6KW5 - chains S and B of the 28 polymer chains in the assembly; structure by electron microscopy, 10.13 A resolution (very low resolution: no residue pairs are listed; an interface is given only as per-side residue counts).

Chain S:
Protein: Histone H4
From: Xenopus laevis
UniProt: P62799 (H4_XENLA); residues 0-102 here correspond to UniProt positions 1-103 (UniProt number = residue number + 1)
Amino-acid sequence (103 residues; each row starts with the number of its first residue; numbering starts at 0):
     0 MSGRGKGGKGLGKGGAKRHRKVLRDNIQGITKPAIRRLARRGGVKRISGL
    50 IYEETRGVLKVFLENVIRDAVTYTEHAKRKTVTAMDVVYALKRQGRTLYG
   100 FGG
Disordered / not traced: 0-19, 102
UniProt features mapped onto this chain:
  - DNA-binding region: Lys-16 to Lys-20
  - modified residue: Ser-1 (N-acetylserine), Arg-3 (Asymmetric dimethylarginine), Lys-5 (N6-(2-hydroxyisobutyryl)lysine), Lys-8 (N6-(2-hydroxyisobutyryl)lysine), Lys-12 (N6-(2-hydroxyisobutyryl)lysine), Lys-16 (N6-(2-hydroxyisobutyryl)lysine), Lys-20 (N6,N6,N6-trimethyllysine), Lys-31 (N6-(2-hydroxyisobutyryl)lysine), Lys-44 (N6-(2-hydroxyisobutyryl)lysine), Ser-47 (Phosphoserine), Tyr-51 (Phosphotyrosine), Lys-59 (N6-(2-hydroxyisobutyryl)lysine), Lys-77 (N6-(2-hydroxyisobutyryl)lysine), Lys-79 (N6-(2-hydroxyisobutyryl)lysine), Tyr-88 (Phosphotyrosine), Lys-91 (N6-(2-hydroxyisobutyryl)lysine)
  - cross-link (Glycyl lysine isopeptide (Lys-Gly)): Lys-31 (interchain with G-Cter in UFM1), Lys-91 (interchain with G-Cter in ubiquitin)

Chain B:
Molecule: DNA 167
Sequence (167 nucleotides; row label = number of the first residue in the row):
     1 GATGAGAATCCCGGTGCCGAGGCCGCTCAATTGGTCGTAGACAGCTCTAG
    51 CACCGCTTAAACGCACGTACGCGCTGTCCCCCGCGTTTTAACCGCCAAGG
   101 GGATTACTCCCTAGTCTCCAGGCACGTGTCAGATATATACATCCTGAAGC
   151 TTGTCGAGAAGTACTAG
Disordered / not traced: 1, 148-167

Interface between chain S and chain B:
At this resolution (10 A) residue pairs are not listed: 10 residues of chain S and 6 of chain B lie at the interface.

Summary:
Chain S and chain B form an interface of 10 and 6 residues respectively. UniProt lists a DNA-binding region on
chain S.
Chain S is Histone H4 (Xenopus laevis) and chain B is DNA 167; the structure, The ClassC RSC-Nucleosome
Complex, was determined by electron microscopy.
